Entry 6QEL (electron microscopy, 3.90 A resolution); this record covers chains E and F of the 12 polymer chains in the assembly.

Chain E (and F):
Protein: Replicative DNA helicase
Source organism: Escherichia coli
Notes: EC 3.6.4.12; chain F of this document is another copy of the same molecule, construct and numbering; everything in this record applies to it too
Reference sequence: E3PC72 (E3PC72_ECOH1); numbering as in UniProt (aligned over 1-471)
Sequence (471 residues; row label = number of the first residue in the row):
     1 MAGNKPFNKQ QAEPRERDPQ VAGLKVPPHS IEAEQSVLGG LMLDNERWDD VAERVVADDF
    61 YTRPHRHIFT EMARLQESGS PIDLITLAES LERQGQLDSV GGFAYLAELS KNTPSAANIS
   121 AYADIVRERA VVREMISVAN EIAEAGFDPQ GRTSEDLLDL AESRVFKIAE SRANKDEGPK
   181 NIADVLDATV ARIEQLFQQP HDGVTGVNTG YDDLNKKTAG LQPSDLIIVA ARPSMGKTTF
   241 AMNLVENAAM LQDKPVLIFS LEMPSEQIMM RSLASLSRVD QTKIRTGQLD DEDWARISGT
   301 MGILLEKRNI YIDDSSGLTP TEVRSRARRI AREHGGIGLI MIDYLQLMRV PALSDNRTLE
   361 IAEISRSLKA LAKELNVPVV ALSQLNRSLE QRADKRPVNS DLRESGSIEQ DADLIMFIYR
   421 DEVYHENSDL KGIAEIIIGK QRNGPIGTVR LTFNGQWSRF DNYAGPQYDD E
Unresolved in the structure: 1-25, 469-471 (chain F: 1-23, 469-471)
Bound ions: Mg2+: Thr-238, Glu-262 (together with ADP)
Ligand contacts:
  - ADP (adenosine-5'-diphosphate), molecule 1: Arg-232, Pro-233, Ser-234, Gly-236, Lys-237, Thr-238, Thr-239, Glu-262, Arg-271, Gln-281, Thr-282, Gln-384, Phe-453, Gly-455, Gln-456, Ser-458
  - ADP, molecule 2: Lys-440, Gln-441, Arg-442, Asn-443, Gly-444, Pro-445

How chain E and chain F interact:
Residue-residue contacts (87):
  Glu-128(E) with Ser-154(F)
  Val-131(E) with Ser-154(F); Leu-158(F), hydrophobic
  Val-132(E) with Gly-146(F)
  Met-135(E) with Ile-142(F), hydrophobic; Leu-157(F), hydrophobic
  Ile-136(E) with Gly-146(F); Phe-147(F), hydrophobic
  Ala-139(E) with Ala-139(F); Ala-143(F), hydrophobic
  Ile-142(E) with Met-135(F), hydrophobic; Ala-139(F), hydrophobic
  Gly-146(E) with Val-132(F); Ile-136(F)
  Phe-147(E) with Lys-25(F); Val-26(F); Pro-27(F), hydrophobic; Pro-28(F); Ile-136(F), hydrophobic
  Arg-152(E) with Glu-128(F)
  Thr-153(E) with Glu-128(F)
  Ser-154(E) with Glu-128(F), hydrogen bond (backbone-side chain); Val-131(F)
  Leu-157(E) with Met-135(F), hydrophobic
  Leu-158(E) with Met-135(F), hydrophobic; Ile-168(F), hydrophobic
  Glu-162(E) with Val-165(F); Ala-169(F); Arg-332(F), salt bridge
  Val-165(E) with Glu-162(F)
  Phe-166(E) with Glu-162(F); Arg-329(F), hydrogen bond (backbone-side chain); Arg-332(F)
  Ile-168(E) with Leu-158(F), hydrophobic
  Ala-169(E) with Arg-329(F)
  Glu-170(E) with Arg-329(F), salt bridge
  Glu-177(E) with Arg-326(F)
  Gly-178(E) with Ile-312(F); Asp-313(F); Arg-326(F)
  Pro-179(E) with Tyr-311(F); Ile-312(F); Asp-313(F)
  Lys-180(E) with Tyr-311(F); Ile-312(F), hydrogen bond (backbone-backbone)
  Asn-181(E) with Arg-308(F); Ile-310(F); Tyr-311(F)
  Ile-182(E) with Met-269(F), hydrophobic; Ile-310(F), hydrogen bond (backbone-backbone)
  Ala-183(E) with Leu-305(F), hydrophobic; Arg-308(F)
  Val-185(E) with Ser-265(F); Met-269(F), hydrophobic
  Leu-186(E) with Met-269(F); Met-301(F), hydrophobic
  Thr-189(E) with Met-269(F)
  Arg-192(E) with Glu-266(F)
  Leu-196(E) with Arg-285(F); Thr-286(F)
  Phe-197(E) with Gly-287(F)
  Thr-205(E) with Arg-285(F)
  Gln-222(E) with Arg-285(F)
  Ser-224(E) with Pro-264(F)
  Leu-359(E) with Arg-357(F)
  Arg-366(E) with Leu-347(F); Arg-349(F)
  Lys-369(E) with Glu-262(F), hydrogen bond (side chain-backbone)
  Lys-373(E) with Ser-260(F), hydrogen bond (side chain-backbone); Leu-261(F); Glu-262(F); Met-263(F); Ser-315(F), hydrogen bond (side chain-backbone)
  Arg-403(E) with Arg-387(F)
  Glu-409(E) with Arg-232(F), salt bridge
  Gln-410(E) with Arg-232(F); Tyr-344(F); Gln-384(F); Leu-385(F)
  Asp-411(E) with Tyr-344(F), hydrogen bond
  Lys-440(E) with Pro-233(F)
  Arg-442(E) with Glu-262(F), salt bridge; Arg-271(F)
  Asn-443(E) with Gln-267(F); Arg-271(F), hydrogen bond; Gln-281(F); Arg-285(F)
Also at the interface, not in a pair above, chain E (59 interface residues in all): Ala-161, Ser-163, Ile-193, His-201, Ala-219, Ala-370, Glu-374, Leu-402, Glu-404, Ser-405, Gly-406, Asp-413
Also at the interface, not in a pair above, chain F (65 interface residues in all): Ala-161, Phe-166, Ser-234, Met-270, Ile-284, Leu-304, Asp-314, Ser-316, Ile-330, Gln-346

Overview:
Chain E and chain F form an interface of 59 and 65 residues respectively, with 9 hydrogen bonds and 4 salt
bridges. Polar contacts include Glu-162(E)/Arg-332(F), Glu-170(E)/Arg-329(F) and Glu-409(E)/Arg-232(F). Bound
to chain E: ADP. Thr-238(E) and Glu-262(E) form the Mg2+ site.
Chain E and chain F are both Replicative DNA helicase (Escherichia coli); the structure, E. coli DnaBC apo
complex, was determined by electron microscopy, deposited together with 6QEM.
